PDB entry 6Z8E | electron microscopy, 2.80 A resolution | chains A and B

== Chain A (and B) ==
Name: Capsid protein precursor
From: Human picobirnavirus
Notes: chain B of this document is another copy of the same molecule, construct and numbering; everything in this record applies to it too
Reference sequence: Q50LE5 (CAPSD_HPBVH); residue numbers follow UniProt; this construct covers 1-552
Sequence (588 residues; row label = number of the first residue in the row; numbers below 1 keep their minus sign (Met-35 is residue -35)):
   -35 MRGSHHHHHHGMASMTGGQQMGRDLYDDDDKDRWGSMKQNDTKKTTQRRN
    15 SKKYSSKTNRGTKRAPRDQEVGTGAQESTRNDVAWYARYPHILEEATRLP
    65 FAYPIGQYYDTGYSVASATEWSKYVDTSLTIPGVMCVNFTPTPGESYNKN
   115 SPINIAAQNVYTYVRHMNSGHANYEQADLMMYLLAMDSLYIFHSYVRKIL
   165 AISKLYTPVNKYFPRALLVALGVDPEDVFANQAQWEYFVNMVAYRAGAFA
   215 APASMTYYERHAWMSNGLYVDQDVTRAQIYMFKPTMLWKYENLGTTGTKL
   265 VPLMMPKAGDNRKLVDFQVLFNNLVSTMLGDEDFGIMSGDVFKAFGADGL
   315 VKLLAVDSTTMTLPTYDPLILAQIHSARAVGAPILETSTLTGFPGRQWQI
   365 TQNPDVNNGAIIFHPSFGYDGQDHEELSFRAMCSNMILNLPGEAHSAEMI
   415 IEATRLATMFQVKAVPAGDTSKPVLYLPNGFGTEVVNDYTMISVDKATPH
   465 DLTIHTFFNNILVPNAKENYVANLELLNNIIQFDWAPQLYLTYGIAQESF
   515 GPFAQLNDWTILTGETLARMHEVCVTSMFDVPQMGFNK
Not modelled in the structure: -35 to 43, 550-552 (chain B: -35 to 40)
Construct notes: initiating methionine (-35); expression tag (-34 to 0)

== Chain A / chain B interface ==
Residue-residue contacts - 232 pairs, chain A then chain B:
  Arg44(A) with Gln547(B); Lys552(B)
  Asn45(A) with Pro546(B), hydrogen bond (backbone-backbone); Asn551(B), hydrogen bond (side chain-backbone); Lys552(B)
  Asp46(A) with Pro546(B), hydrogen bond (backbone-backbone)
  Val47(A) with Pro546(B)
  Trp49(A) with Thr540(B); Ser541(B); Asp544(B)
  Tyr50(A) with Ile415(B); Val537(B), hydrophobic; Cys538(B), hydrogen bond; Ser541(B)
  Arg52(A) with Asp544(B), salt bridge; Asn551(B)
  Tyr53(A) with Asn551(B)
  Ile56(A) with Val537(B), hydrophobic
  Leu57(A) with Ala411(B), hydrophobic; Glu412(B); Ile415(B), hydrophobic
  Glu58(A) with Ala411(B)
  Glu59(A) with Arg533(B), salt bridge
  Ala60(A) with Arg533(B); Met534(B)
  Thr61(A) with Ala411(B); Ile414(B); Ile415(B)
  Leu63(A) with Leu526(B), hydrophobic; Thr530(B)
  Pro64(A) with Thr524(B), hydrogen bond (backbone-side chain)
  Phe65(A) with Leu404(B), hydrophobic; His409(B); Asp522(B); Trp523(B); Thr524(B)
  Ala66(A) with Asp522(B), hydrogen bond (backbone-side chain)
  Tyr67(A) with Trp523(B); Thr524(B); Ile525(B)
  Tyr73(A) with Trp523(B), hydrophobic
  Asp74(A) with Ile525(B)
  Thr75(A) with Ser398(B); Asn399(B); Ile525(B)
  Gly76(A) with Ser398(B); Asn399(B), hydrogen bond (backbone-backbone)
  Tyr77(A) with Cys397(B); Asn399(B)
  Ser78(A) with Met396(B); Cys397(B), hydrogen bond (backbone-backbone); Ser398(B); Asn399(B); Met423(B); Phe424(B), hydrogen bond (side chain-backbone); Gln425(B)
  Val79(A) with Cys397(B), hydrogen bond (backbone-backbone); Phe424(B), hydrophobic; Gln425(B)
  Ala82(A) with Cys397(B), hydrophobic
  Glu84(A) with Lys427(B), salt bridge
  Trp85(A) with Arg394(B); Cys397(B), hydrophobic; Tyr440(B)
  Lys87(A) with Ala510(B), hydrogen bond (side chain-backbone); Gln511(B); Glu512(B); Ser513(B), hydrogen bond (backbone-backbone)
  Tyr88(A) with Leu391(B); Arg394(B); Ala395(B), hydrogen bond (backbone-backbone); Thr506(B); Gln511(B); Ser513(B), hydrogen bond (backbone-side chain)
  Val89(A) with Arg394(B); Ser398(B)
  Asp90(A) with Ser398(B), hydrogen bond (backbone-side chain); Ser513(B); Phe514(B); Gly515(B), hydrogen bond (side chain-backbone)
  Thr91(A) with Ser398(B)
  Leu93(A) with Ile401(B), hydrophobic; Pro516(B), hydrophobic; Trp523(B), hydrophobic
  Thr220(A) with Asp46(B); Val47(B)
  Glu223(A) with Asn45(B); Asp46(B)
  Trp227(A) with Thr43(B); Arg44(B)
  Gln236(A) with Asn521(B), hydrogen bond
  Val238(A) with Glu407(B)
  Thr239(A) with Glu407(B)
  Arg240(A) with Asn521(B), hydrogen bond (side chain-backbone); Asp522(B), salt bridge; Trp523(B)
  Thr329(A) with Ser42(B)
  Asp331(A) with Glu41(B); Ser42(B), hydrogen bond (side chain-backbone)
  Leu333(A) with Arg44(B)
  Leu391(A) with Tyr88(B)
  Arg394(A) with Trp85(B); Tyr88(B); Val89(B)
  Ala395(A) with Tyr88(B), hydrogen bond (backbone-backbone)
  Cys397(A) with Tyr77(B); Ser78(B), hydrogen bond (backbone-backbone); Val79(B), hydrogen bond (backbone-backbone); Ala82(B), hydrophobic; Trp85(B), hydrophobic; Val89(B)
  Ser398(A) with Thr75(B); Gly76(B); Ser78(B), hydrogen bond (backbone-side chain); Val89(B); Asp90(B), hydrogen bond (side chain-backbone); Thr91(B)
  Asn399(A) with Thr75(B), hydrogen bond (side chain-backbone); Gly76(B), hydrogen bond (backbone-backbone); Tyr77(B); Ser78(B), hydrogen bond
  Ile401(A) with Leu93(B), hydrophobic
  Leu402(A) with Leu63(B), hydrophobic
  Leu404(A) with Phe65(B), hydrophobic
  Glu407(A) with Val238(B); Thr239(B), hydrogen bond
  His409(A) with Phe65(B)
  Ala411(A) with Leu57(B), hydrophobic; Thr61(B)
  Glu412(A) with Leu57(B)
  Ile414(A) with Thr61(B); Leu63(B), hydrophobic; Phe65(B), hydrophobic
  Ile415(A) with Tyr50(B), hydrophobic; Leu57(B), hydrophobic; Thr61(B)
  Glu416(A) with Arg44(B), salt bridge; Tyr50(B)
  Met423(A) with Ser78(B), hydrogen bond
  Phe424(A) with Ser78(B); Val79(B), hydrophobic
  Gln425(A) with Ser78(B); Val79(B)
  Lys427(A) with Ser81(B); Glu84(B), salt bridge; Trp85(B)
  Tyr440(A) with Trp85(B)
  Asn479(A) with Ile509(B)
  Lys481(A) with Ile509(B); Ala510(B)
  Tyr484(A) with Tyr484(B), hydrophobic; Tyr507(B), hydrophobic; Ile509(B), hydrophobic
  Val485(A) with Ala510(B), hydrophobic; Glu512(B)
  Leu488(A) with Leu505(B), hydrophobic; Tyr507(B), hydrophobic; Phe514(B), hydrophobic; Phe517(B), hydrophobic
  Glu489(A) with Phe514(B)
  Leu491(A) with Leu488(B), hydrophobic
  Asn492(A) with Phe514(B); Pro516(B); Phe517(B); Ala518(B), hydrogen bond (side chain-backbone)
  Ile495(A) with Phe517(B), hydrophobic; Gln519(B)
  Gln496(A) with Ala518(B), hydrogen bond (side chain-backbone); Gln519(B); Leu520(B), hydrogen bond (side chain-backbone)
  Leu505(A) with Leu488(B), hydrophobic
  Thr506(A) with Tyr88(B)
  Tyr507(A) with Val485(B), hydrophobic; Leu488(B), hydrophobic
  Ile509(A) with Lys481(B), hydrogen bond (backbone-side chain); Tyr484(B), hydrophobic
  Ala510(A) with Lys481(B); Val485(B), hydrophobic
  Gln511(A) with Lys87(B); Tyr88(B); Lys481(B)
  Glu512(A) with Lys87(B)
  Ser513(A) with Lys87(B), hydrogen bond (backbone-backbone); Tyr88(B), hydrogen bond (side chain-backbone); Asp90(B)
  Phe514(A) with Asp90(B); Leu488(B), hydrophobic; Glu489(B); Asn492(B)
  Gly515(A) with Asp90(B), hydrogen bond (backbone-side chain)
  Pro516(A) with Leu93(B); Asn492(B)
  Phe517(A) with Leu488(B), hydrophobic; Leu491(B), hydrophobic; Asn492(B); Ile495(B), hydrophobic; Phe517(B), hydrophobic
  Ala518(A) with Asn492(B), hydrogen bond (backbone-side chain); Gln496(B)
  Gln519(A) with Ile495(B); Gln496(B); Asp498(B)
  Leu520(A) with Ile95(B), hydrophobic; Gln496(B)
  Asn521(A) with Gln236(B)
  Asp522(A) with Phe65(B); Arg240(B), salt bridge
  Trp523(A) with Phe65(B); Tyr67(B), hydrophobic; Tyr73(B), hydrophobic; Leu93(B), hydrophobic; Ile95(B)
  Thr524(A) with Pro64(B), hydrogen bond (side chain-backbone); Phe65(B); Tyr67(B)
  Ile525(A) with Tyr67(B); Asp74(B); Thr75(B)
  Leu526(A) with Leu63(B), hydrophobic
  Thr530(A) with Leu63(B)
  Met534(A) with Ala60(B); Thr61(B)
  Val537(A) with Trp49(B), hydrophobic; Ala60(B), hydrophobic
  Cys538(A) with Tyr50(B), hydrogen bond
  Thr540(A) with Trp49(B)
  Ser541(A) with Val47(B); Trp49(B); Tyr50(B), hydrogen bond
  Met542(A) with Val47(B), hydrophobic
  Asp544(A) with Trp49(B); Arg52(B), salt bridge
Also at the interface, not in a pair above, chain A (113 interface residues in all): Ala80, Ser81, Ser92, Ile95, Asp237, Tyr330, Val426, Asp498
Also at the interface, not in a pair above, chain B (110 interface residues in all): Ile56, Ala66, Ala80, Leu402, Val426, Lys460, Phe497, Phe550

== Summary ==
Chain A and chain B form an interface of 113 and 110 residues respectively; the contacts include 40 hydrogen
bonds and 8 salt bridges. Among the polar pairs are Arg52(A)-Asp544(B), Glu59(A)-Arg533(B) and
Glu84(A)-Lys427(B).
Both chains are Capsid protein precursor (Human picobirnavirus). Entry 6Z8E (Human Picobirnavirus Ht-CP VLP)
was determined by electron microscopy, deposited together with 6Z8D and 6Z8F.
